PDB entry 7E24 | X-ray diffraction, 2.72 A resolution | chains A and B

# Chain A (and B)
Protein: Oxidoreductase
From: Exiguobacterium acetylicum
Notes: chain B of this document is another copy of the same molecule, construct and numbering; everything in this record applies to it too
UniProtKB: Q6BDS0 (Q6BDS0_9BACL); numbering as in UniProt (aligned over 2-249)
Amino-acid sequence (251 residues; each row starts with the number of its first residue; numbers below 1 keep their minus sign (His-1 is residue -1)):
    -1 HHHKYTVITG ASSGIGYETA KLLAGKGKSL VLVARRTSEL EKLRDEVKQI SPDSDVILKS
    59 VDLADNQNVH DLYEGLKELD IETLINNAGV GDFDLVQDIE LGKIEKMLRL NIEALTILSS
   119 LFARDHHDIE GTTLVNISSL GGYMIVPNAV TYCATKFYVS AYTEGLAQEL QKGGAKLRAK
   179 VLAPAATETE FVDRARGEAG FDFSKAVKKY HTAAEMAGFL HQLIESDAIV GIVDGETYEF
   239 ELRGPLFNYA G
Disordered / not traced: -1 to 1
Sequence notes: expression tag (-1 to 1); engineered mutation Leu82 (Trp in Q6BDS0), Val88 (Phe in Q6BDS0), Ala121 (Val in Q6BDS0), Leu138 (Ala in Q6BDS0), Met142 (Arg in Q6BDS0), Val190 (Ala in Q6BDS0), Ala193 (Ser in Q6BDS0), Phe201 (Tyr in Q6BDS0), Ala204 (Asn in Q6BDS0)

# Chain A / chain B interface
Residue-residue contacts (78):
  His68(A) with Glu103(B), salt bridge
  Leu93(A) with Glu167(B)
  Val94(A) with Ser118(B); Tyr160(B); Leu164(B), hydrophobic; Glu167(B), hydrogen bond (backbone-side chain)
  Gln95(A) with Ala121(B); Arg122(B); His125(B), hydrogen bond
  Ile97(A) with Ser118(B)
  Leu99(A) with His68(B); Ile115(B), hydrophobic; Leu119(B), hydrophobic
  Glu103(A) with His68(B), salt bridge; Ile115(B)
  Leu106(A) with Glu111(B); Tyr156(B)
  Arg107(A) with Asn64(B)
  Ile110(A) with Ile110(B), hydrophobic; Tyr156(B), hydrophobic
  Glu111(A) with Leu106(B); Arg107(B); Glu111(B)
  Ile115(A) with Glu103(B)
  Ser118(A) with Val94(B); Ile97(B)
  Ala121(A) with Gln95(B)
  Arg122(A) with Gln95(B)
  His125(A) with Gln95(B), hydrogen bond
  Tyr141(A) with Asn246(B)
  Met142(A) with Asn246(B); Ala248(B), hydrophobic
  Ile143(A) with Ala159(B); Gly163(B); Asn246(B), hydrogen bond (backbone-backbone); Tyr247(B); Ala248(B), hydrogen bond (backbone-backbone)
  Pro145(A) with Tyr247(B); Ala248(B); Gly249(B)
  Val148(A) with Tyr160(B); Gly163(B); Leu164(B); Glu167(B)
  Thr149(A) with Tyr156(B); Tyr160(B)
  Ala152(A) with Tyr156(B); Tyr160(B), hydrophobic
  Thr153(A) with Tyr156(B)
  Phe155(A) with Ala159(B), hydrophobic; Phe245(B), hydrophobic
  Tyr156(A) with Leu106(B); Ile110(B), hydrophobic; Thr149(B); Ala152(B); Thr153(B)
  Ala159(A) with Ile143(B); Phe155(B), hydrophobic
  Tyr160(A) with Val94(B); Val148(B); Thr149(B); Ala152(B), hydrophobic
  Gly163(A) with Ile143(B); Val148(B)
  Leu164(A) with Val94(B), hydrophobic; Val148(B)
  Glu167(A) with Leu93(B); Val94(B), hydrogen bond (side chain-backbone); Val148(B)
  Phe245(A) with Phe155(B), hydrophobic
  Asn246(A) with Tyr141(B); Met142(B); Ile143(B), hydrogen bond (backbone-backbone)
  Tyr247(A) with Ile143(B); Pro145(B)
  Ala248(A) with Met142(B), hydrophobic; Ile143(B), hydrogen bond (backbone-backbone); Pro145(B)
Also at the interface, not in a pair above, chain A (44 interface residues in all): Asn64, Asp92, Ile102, Thr114, Val144, Asn146, Glu162, Leu168, Gly249
Also at the interface, not in a pair above, chain B (44 interface residues in all): Asp92, Leu99, Ile102, Thr114, Val144, Asn146, Glu162

# In short
The chain A/chain B interface involves 44 residues from each chain, with 8 hydrogen bonds and 2 salt bridges.
Polar pairs include His68(A)-Glu103(B), Val94(A)-Glu167(B) and Gln95(A)-His125(B).
Chain A and chain B are both Oxidoreductase (Exiguobacterium acetylicum); the structure, Crystal structure of
SDR family NAD(P)-dependent oxidoreductase from Exiguobacterium, was determined by X-ray diffraction (same
publication as 7E28 and 7E3X).
